8RLG - chain A; structure by X-ray diffraction, 1.07 A resolution.

[Chain A]
Name: Lysozyme C
Source organism: Gallus gallus
Notes: EC 3.2.1.17
UniProt: P00698 (LYSC_CHICK); residues 0-129 here correspond to UniProt positions 18-147 (UniProt number = residue number + 18)
Amino-acid sequence (130 residues; numbered 0 to 129; the number before each row is that of its first residue; numbering starts at 0):
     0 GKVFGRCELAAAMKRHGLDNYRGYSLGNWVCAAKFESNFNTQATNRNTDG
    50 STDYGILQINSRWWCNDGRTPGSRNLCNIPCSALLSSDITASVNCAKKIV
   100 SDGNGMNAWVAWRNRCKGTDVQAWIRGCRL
Curated features (UniProtKB/Swiss-Prot):
  - active site: Glu-35, Asp-52
  - binding site (substrate): Asp-101
Cystine bridges: Cys-6/Cys-127, Cys-30/Cys-115, Cys-64/Cys-80, Cys-76/Cys-94

[In short]
Curated annotation (UniProt) lists active-site residues Glu-35 and Asp-52 and substrate-binding residue
Asp-101.
Chain A is Lysozyme C (Gallus gallus); the structure, Perdeuterated hen egg-white lysozyme at room
temperature, was determined by X-ray diffraction together with 8RLF from the same study.
